PDB entry 4DV0 | X-ray diffraction, 3.85 A resolution | chains A and I of the 21 polymer chains in the assembly

== Chain A ==
Molecule: 16S rRNA
From: Thermus thermophilus
Sequence (1522 nucleotides; row label = number of the first residue in the row; note: 42 numbers in that range are skipped by the numbering (no residue carries them; nothing is unmodelled there); a row labelled like 190A-190L holds insertion residues (190A, then the next letters in order); numbering starts at 0):
     0 UUUGUUGGAG AGUUUGAUCC GGGCUCAGGG UGAACGCUGG CGGCGUGCCU AAGACAUGCA
    60 AGUCGUGCGG G
    73 CCGCGGGGUU UU
    88 ACUCCG
    95 UGGUC
   101 AGCGGCGGAC GGGUGAGUAA CGCGUGGGU
  129A G
   130 ACCUACCCGG AAGAGGGGGA CAACCCGGGG AAACUCGGGC UAAUCCCCCA UGUGGACCCG
   190 C
190A-190L CCCUUGGGGUGU
   191 GUCCAAAGGG CUUU
   216 GCCCGCUUCC GGAUGGGCCC GCGUCCCAUC AGCUAGUUGG UGGGGUAAUG GCCCACCAAG
   276 GCGACGACGG GUAGCCGGUC UGAGAGGAUG GCCGGCCACA GGGGCACUGA GACACGGGCC
   336 CCACUCCUAC GGGAGGCAGC AGUUAGGAAU CUUCCGCAAU GGGCGCAAGC CUGACGGAGC
   396 GACGCCGCUU GGAGGAAGAA GCCCUUCGGG GUGUAAACUC CUGAA
   442 CCCGGGACGA AACCCCCGAC GA
   474 GGGGACUGAC GGUACCGGG
   494 GUAAUAGCGC CGGCCAACUC CGUGCCAGCA GCCGCGGUAA UACGGAGGGC GCGAGCGUUA
   554 CCCGGAUUCA CUGGGCGUAA AGGGCGUGUA GGCGGCCUGG GGCGUCCCAU GUGAAAGACC
   614 ACGGCUCAAC CGUGGGGGAG CGUGGGAUAC GCUCAGGCUA GACGGUGGGA GAGGGUGGUG
   674 GAAUUCCCGG AGUAGCGGUG AAAUGCGCAG AUACCGGGAG GAACGCCGAU GGCGAAGGCA
   734 GCCACCUGGU CCACCCGUGA CGCUGAGGCG CGAAAGCGUG GGGAGCAAAC CGGAUUAGAU
   794 ACCCGGGUAG UCCACGCCCU AAACGAUGCG CGCUAGGUCU CUGGGUCU
   848 CCUGGGGGCC GAAGCUAACG CGUUAAGCGC GCCGCCUGGG GAGUACGGCC GCAAGGCUGA
   908 AACUCAAAGG AAUUGACGGG GGCCCGCACA AGCGGUGGAG CAUGUGGUUU AAUUCGAAGX
   968 AACGCGAAGA ACCUUACCAG GCCUUGACAU GCUAGG
 1003A G
  1004 AACCCGGGUG AAAGCCUGGG GUGCCCC
1030A-1030D GCGA
  1031 GGGGAGCCCU AGCACAGGUG CUGCAUGGCC GUCGUCAGCU CGUGCCGUGA GGUGUUGGGU
  1091 UAAGUCCCGC AACGAGCGCA ACCCCCGCCG UUAGUUGCCA GCGGUUCGGC CGGGCACUCU
  1151 AACGGGACUG CCCGCGAAA
  1171 GCGGGAGGAA GGAGGGGACG ACGUCUGGUC AGCAUGGCCC UUACGGCCUG GGCGACACAC
  1231 GUGCUACAAU GCCCACUACA AAGCGAUGCC ACCCGGCAAC GGGGAGCUAA UCGCAAAAAG
  1291 GUGGGCCCAG UUCGGAUUGG GGUCUGCAAC CCGACCCCAU GAAGCCGGAA UCGCUAGUAA
  1351 UCGCGGAUCA G
 1361A C
  1362 CAUGCCGCGG UGAAUACGUU CCCGGGCCUU GUACACACXG CCXGUXACGC CAUGGGAGCG
  1422 GGCUCUACCC GAAGUCGCCG GG
  1446 AGCCUACGGG
  1459 CAGGCGCCGA GGGUAGGGCC CGUGACUGGG GCGAAGUCGU AACAAGGUAG CUGUACCGGA
  1519 AGGUGCGGCU GGAUCCACUC CUUUCU
Unresolved in the structure: 0-4, 1534-1538
Construct notes: engineered mutation G20 (U666 in M26923.1); conflict C1534 (A2157 in M26923.1), A1535 (C2158 in M26923.1)
Modified / non-standard residues: PSU (pseudouridine-5'-monophosphate) at position 516, 7MG (7N-methyl-8-hydroguanosine-5'-monophosphate) at position 527, M2G (N2-dimethylguanosine-5'-monophosphate) at position 966, 5MC (5-methylcytidine-5'-monophosphate) at position 967, 2MG (2N-methylguanosine-5'-monophosphate) at position 1207, 5MC (5-methylcytidine-5'-monophosphate) at position 1400, 4OC (4n,o2'-methylcytidine-5'-monophosphate) at position 1402, 5MC (5-methylcytidine-5'-monophosphate) at position 1404, 5MC (5-methylcytidine-5'-monophosphate) at position 1407, UR3 (3-methyluridine-5'-monophoshate) at position 1498, MA6 (6N-dimethyladenosine-5'-monophoshate) at position 1518, MA6 (6N-dimethyladenosine-5'-monophoshate) at position 1519, PSU (pseudouridine-5'-monophosphate) at position 1540, PSU (pseudouridine-5'-monophosphate) at position 1541
Metal / ion sites: Mg2+ site 1 near U5 (its only coordinating residue here); Mg2+ site 2 near U12 (its only coordinating residue here); Mg2+ site 3 near G21 (its only coordinating residue here); Mg2+ site 4: A59, U387; Mg2+ site 5: G61, U62, G105; Mg2+ site 6 near C89 (its only coordinating residue here); Mg2+ site 7 near U98 (its only coordinating residue here); Mg2+ site 8 near A109 (its only coordinating residue here); Mg2+ site 9 near G111 (its only coordinating residue here); Mg2+ site 10: G117, G289; Mg2+ site 11: C121, U125; Mg2+ site 12 near C175 (its only coordinating residue here); 92 more Mg2+ sites not listed

== Chain I ==
Molecule: ribosomal protein S9
From: Thermus thermophilus
UniProtKB: P80374 (RS9_THET8); residue numbers follow UniProt; this construct covers 1-128
Amino-acid sequence (128 residues; row label = number of the first residue in the row):
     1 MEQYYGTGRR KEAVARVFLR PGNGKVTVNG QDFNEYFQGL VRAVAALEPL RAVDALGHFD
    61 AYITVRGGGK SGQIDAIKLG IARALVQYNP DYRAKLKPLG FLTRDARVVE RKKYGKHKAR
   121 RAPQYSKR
Unresolved in the structure: 1

== Interface between chain A and chain I ==
Pairs across the interface (109; chain A residue first):
  G942(A) - Gln124(I)  base contact
  U943(A) - Gln124(I)  sugar contact
  M2G_966(A) - Arg128(I)  sugar contact
  5MC_967(A) - Arg128(I)  hydrogen bond to the sugar
  A968(A) - Arg128(I)  salt bridge to the phosphate
  C1116(A) - Val108(I)  sugar contact
  G1117(A) - Arg104(I)  hydrogen bond to the phosphate
  G1117(A) - Ala106(I)  sugar contact
  C1118(A) - Arg9(I)  salt bridge to the phosphate
  C1118(A) - Arg104(I)  salt bridge to the phosphate
  C1119(A) - Arg9(I)  salt bridge to the phosphate
  C1119(A) - Arg83(I)  salt bridge to the phosphate
  G1127(A) - Arg16(I)  hydrogen bond to the sugar
  G1127(A) - Arg66(I)  sugar contact
  C1128(A) - Arg16(I)  salt bridge to the phosphate
  C1128(A) - Arg66(I)  salt bridge to the phosphate
  C1129(A) - Tyr62(I)  hydrogen bond to the phosphate
  A1130(A) - Gln3(I)  hydrogen bond to the sugar
  A1130(A) - Arg20(I)  sugar contact
  C1147(A) - Tyr5(I)  hydrogen bond to the phosphate
  C1147(A) - Arg16(I)  hydrogen bond to the base
  U1148(A) - Tyr5(I)  phosphate contact
  U1148(A) - Thr7(I)  hydrogen bond to the phosphate
  U1148(A) - Arg9(I)  phosphate contact
  U1148(A) - Val14(I)  phosphate contact
  U1148(A) - Arg16(I)  sugar contact
  C1149(A) - Arg9(I)  salt bridge to the phosphate
  G1178(A) - Arg93(I)  salt bridge to the phosphate
  G1178(A) - Lys97(I)  salt bridge to the phosphate
  A1179(A) - Arg93(I)  salt bridge to the phosphate
  A1179(A) - Leu102(I)  sugar contact
  A1179(A) - Thr103(I)  hydrogen bond to the phosphate
  A1179(A) - Arg104(I)  sugar contact
  A1180(A) - Thr103(I)  hydrogen bond to the phosphate
  G1186(A) - Glu110(I)  sugar contact
  G1186(A) - Lys113(I)  hydrogen bond to the phosphate
  G1187(A) - Arg111(I)  phosphate contact
  G1187(A) - Lys113(I)  salt bridge to the phosphate
  A1188(A) - Tyr114(I)  hydrogen bond to the phosphate
  C1230(A) - Lys127(I)  phosphate contact
  G1231(A) - Ser126(I)  hydrogen bond to the phosphate
  G1231(A) - Lys127(I)  salt bridge to the phosphate
  U1232(A) - Gln124(I)  sugar contact
  U1232(A) - Tyr125(I)  phosphate contact
  U1232(A) - Ser126(I)  phosphate contact
  G1233(A) - His117(I)  salt bridge to the phosphate
  G1233(A) - Pro123(I)  phosphate contact
  G1233(A) - Gln124(I)  hydrogen bond to the phosphate
  A1248(A) - Tyr36(I)  sugar contact
  A1248(A) - Lys70(I)  sugar contact
  C1249(A) - Tyr36(I)  sugar contact
  C1249(A) - Gly67(I)  sugar contact
  C1249(A) - Gly68(I)  hydrogen bond to the sugar
  C1249(A) - Gln73(I)  hydrogen bond to the sugar
  A1250(A) - Arg66(I)  phosphate contact
  A1250(A) - Gly67(I)  sugar contact
  A1250(A) - Gly68(I)  hydrogen bond to the phosphate
  A1251(A) - Glu12(I)  sugar contact
  A1251(A) - Gly67(I)  phosphate contact
  G1290(A) - Leu40(I)  sugar contact
  G1291(A) - Gln38(I)  sugar contact
  G1291(A) - Gly39(I)  sugar contact
  C1342(A) - Gln124(I)  sugar contact
  C1342(A) - Tyr125(I)  sugar contact
  G1343(A) - Arg121(I)  hydrogen bond to the sugar
  G1343(A) - Ala122(I)  hydrogen bond to the sugar
  G1343(A) - Tyr125(I)  phosphate contact
  C1344(A) - Arg120(I)  sugar contact
  U1345(A) - Arg120(I)  salt bridge to the phosphate
  A1346(A) - Arg107(I)  base contact
  A1346(A) - Arg120(I)  salt bridge to the phosphate
  G1347(A) - Arg10(I)  hydrogen bond to the base
  G1347(A) - Arg107(I)  hydrogen bond to the base
  G1347(A) - Val108(I)  sugar contact
  G1347(A) - Val109(I)  phosphate contact
  G1347(A) - Glu110(I)  hydrogen bond to the phosphate
  U1348(A) - Val109(I)  phosphate contact
  U1348(A) - Glu110(I)  hydrogen bond to the phosphate
  U1348(A) - Arg120(I)  phosphate contact
  A1349(A) - Lys118(I)  phosphate contact
  A1349(A) - Arg120(I)  hydrogen bond to the phosphate
  A1349(A) - Arg121(I)  hydrogen bond to the phosphate
  A1350(A) - Lys118(I)  salt bridge to the phosphate
  A1350(A) - Arg121(I)  salt bridge to the phosphate
  U1351(A) - Lys118(I)  base contact
  C1366(A) - His117(I)  salt bridge to the phosphate
  C1367(A) - Lys112(I)  salt bridge to the phosphate
  C1367(A) - Tyr114(I)  phosphate contact
  C1367(A) - Gly115(I)  hydrogen bond to the phosphate
  C1367(A) - Lys116(I)  phosphate contact
  G1368(A) - Arg111(I)  salt bridge to the phosphate
  G1368(A) - Lys112(I)  salt bridge to the phosphate
  G1368(A) - Lys113(I)  phosphate contact
  G1368(A) - Tyr114(I)  hydrogen bond to the phosphate
  C1369(A) - Arg111(I)  phosphate contact
  C1369(A) - Lys112(I)  hydrogen bond to the phosphate
  G1370(A) - Glu12(I)  phosphate contact
  G1370(A) - Val109(I)  sugar contact
  G1371(A) - Lys11(I)  phosphate contact
  G1371(A) - Gly68(I)  sugar contact
  G1371(A) - Gly69(I)  hydrogen bond to the phosphate
  G1371(A) - Val109(I)  phosphate contact
  U1372(A) - Lys11(I)  salt bridge to the phosphate
  U1372(A) - Gly69(I)  phosphate contact
  U1372(A) - Lys70(I)  phosphate contact
  U1372(A) - Ser71(I)  hydrogen bond to the phosphate
  U1372(A) - Gly72(I)  hydrogen bond to the phosphate
  G1373(A) - Lys11(I)  hydrogen bond to the base
  G1373(A) - Ser71(I)  hydrogen bond to the phosphate
Interface residues without a listed pair, chain A (55 interface residues in all): G941, C970, G1131, G1177, G1184
Interface residues without a listed pair, chain I (56 interface residues in all): Glu2, Phe18, Arg42, Thr64, Ala119

== Overview ==
The interface between chain A and chain I involves 55 residues on one side and 56 on the other, with 33
hydrogen bonds and 23 salt bridges. Polar contacts include C1147(A)-Arg16(I), G1347(A)-Arg10(I) and
G1347(A)-Arg107(I). A59(A) and U387(A) coordinate Mg2+ site 4.
Chain A is 16S rRNA and chain I is ribosomal protein S9, both from Thermus thermophilus; the structure,
Crystal structure of the Thermus thermophilus 30S ribosomal subunit with a 16S rRNA mutation, U20G, was
determined by X-ray diffraction.
